Entry 8UNF (electron microscopy, 3.15 A resolution); this record covers chains H and D of the 10 polymer chains in the assembly.

# Chain H
Molecule: Sliding clamp
From: Tequatrovirus T4
Reference sequence: P04525 (CLAMP_BPT4); residues 6001-6228 here correspond to UniProt positions 1-228 (UniProt number = residue number - 6000)
Amino-acid sequence (228 residues; row label = number of the first residue in the row):
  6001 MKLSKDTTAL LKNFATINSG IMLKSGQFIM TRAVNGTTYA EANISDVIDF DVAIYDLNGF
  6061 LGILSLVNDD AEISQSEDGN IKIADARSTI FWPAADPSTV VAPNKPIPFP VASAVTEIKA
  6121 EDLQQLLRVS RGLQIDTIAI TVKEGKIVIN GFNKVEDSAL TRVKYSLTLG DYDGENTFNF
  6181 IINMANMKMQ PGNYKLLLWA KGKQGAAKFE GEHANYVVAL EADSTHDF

# Chain D
Molecule: Sliding-clamp-loader large subunit
From: Tequatrovirus T4
Reference sequence: P04526 (LOADL_BPT4); residue numbers follow UniProt; this construct covers 1-319
Amino-acid sequence (319 residues; numbered 1 to 319; the number before each row is that of its first residue):
     1 MITVNEKEHI LEQKYRPSTI DECILPAFDK ETFKSITSKG KIPHIILHSP SPGTGKTTVA
    61 KALCHDVNAD MMFVNGSDCK IDFVRGPLTN FASAASFDGR QKVIVIDEFD RSGLAESQRH
   121 LRSFMEAYSS NCSIIITANN IDGIIKPLQS RCRVITFGQP TDEDKIEMMK QMIRRLTEIC
   181 KHEGIAIADM KVVAALVKKN FPDFRKTIGE LDSYSSKGVL DAGILSLVTN DRGAIDDVLE
   241 SLKNKDVKQL RALAPKYAAD YSWFVGKLAE EIYSRVTPQS IIRMYEIVGE NNQYHGIAAN
   301 TELHLAYLFI QLACEMQWK
Swiss-Prot annotation at these positions:
  - binding site (ATP): E12 to Y15, I24, G53 to T58, R205
Bound ions: Mg2+: T57, E108 (together with 08T)
Ligand contacts: 08T ([[[(2R,3S,4R,5R)-5-(6-aminopurin-9-yl)-3,4-bis(oxidanyl)oxolan-2-yl]methoxy-oxidanyl-phosphoryl]oxy-oxidanyl-phosphoryl]oxy-tris(fluoranyl)beryllium): E12, Y15, R16, P17, E22, C23, I24, L25, P52, G53, T54, G55, K56, T57, T58, E108, N139, R175, F204, R205, I208

# Chain H / chain D interface
Pairs across the interface (7):
  Q6134(H) - N90(D)  hydrogen bond
  V6155(H) - M72(D)
  V6155(H) - F83(D)  hydrophobic
  V6155(H) - P87(D)  hydrophobic
  E6156(H) - M72(D)
  E6156(H) - P87(D)
  R6162(H) - D70(D)  salt bridge
Also at the interface, not in a pair above, chain H (7 interface residues in all): K6203, A6222, D6223
Also at the interface, not in a pair above, chain D (8 interface residues in all): K7, F91, R100

# Summary
7 residues of chain H face 8 of chain D across their interface; the contacts include 1 hydrogen bond and 1
salt bridge. Polar contacts include R6162(H)-D70(D) and Q6134(H)-N90(D). Ligands of chain D: compound 08T.
UniProt lists 12 ATP-binding residues on chain D.
Here chain H is Sliding clamp and chain D is Sliding-clamp-loader large subunit, both from Tequatrovirus T4.
Entry 8UNF (Cryo-EM structure of T4 Bacteriophage Clamp Loader with Sliding Clamp and DNA) was determined by
electron microscopy (same publication as 8UH7, 8UK9 and 8UNH).
